8QTI - chains F and O of the 9 polymer chains in the assembly; structure by electron microscopy, 3.09 A resolution.

Chain F:
Molecule: RNA polymerase sigma factor SigA
From: Mycolicibacterium smegmatis MC2 155
UniProtKB: A0QW02 (A0QW02_MYCS2); numbering as in UniProt (aligned over 1-466)
Chain sequence (466 residues; each row starts with the number of its first residue):
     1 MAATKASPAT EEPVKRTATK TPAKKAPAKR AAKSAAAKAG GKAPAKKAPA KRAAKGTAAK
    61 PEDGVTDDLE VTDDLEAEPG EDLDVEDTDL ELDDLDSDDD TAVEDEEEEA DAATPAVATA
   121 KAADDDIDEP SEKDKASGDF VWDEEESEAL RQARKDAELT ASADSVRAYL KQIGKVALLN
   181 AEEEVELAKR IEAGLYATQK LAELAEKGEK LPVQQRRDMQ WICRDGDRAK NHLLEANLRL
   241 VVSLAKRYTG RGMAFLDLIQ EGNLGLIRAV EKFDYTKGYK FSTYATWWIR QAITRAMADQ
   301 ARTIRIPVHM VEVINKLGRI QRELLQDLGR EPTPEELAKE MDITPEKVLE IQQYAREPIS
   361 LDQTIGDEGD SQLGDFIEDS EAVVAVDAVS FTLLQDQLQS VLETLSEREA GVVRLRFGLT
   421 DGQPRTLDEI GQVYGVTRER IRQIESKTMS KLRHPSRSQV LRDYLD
Unresolved in the structure: 1-142

Chain O:
Molecule: DNA 50-mer non-template strand
Sequence (50 nucleotides; numbered 1 to 50; the number before each row is that of its first residue):
     1 GCTTGACAAA AGTGTTAAAT TGTGCTATAC TGGGAGCCGT CACGGATGCG

Chain F / chain O interface:
Contacting residue pairs - 59 pairs, chain F then chain O:
  Asp164(F) - DG33(O)  hydrogen bond to the base
  Val166(F) - DG33(O)  base contact
  Arg167(F) - DG33(O)  base contact
  Arg167(F) - DG34(O)  hydrogen bond to the base
  Leu170(F) - DG32(O)  base contact
  Leu170(F) - DG33(O)  base contact
  Gly174(F) - DG32(O)  base contact
  Leu178(F) - DT31(O)  base contact
  Glu184(F) - DT31(O)  base contact
  Ala236(F) - DT31(O)  base contact
  Asn237(F) - DT31(O)  base contact
  Arg239(F) - DT31(O)  base contact
  Arg239(F) - DG32(O)  salt bridge to the phosphate
  Leu240(F) - DT31(O)  hydrogen bond to the base
  Ser243(F) - DT31(O)  sugar contact
  Lys246(F) - DG33(O)  salt bridge to the phosphate
  Phe255(F) - DG33(O)  sugar contact
  Arg268(F) - DC25(O)  salt bridge to the phosphate
  Lys272(F) - DC25(O)  salt bridge to the phosphate
  Lys272(F) - DT26(O)  phosphate contact
  Lys272(F) - DA27(O)  base contact
  Asp274(F) - DA27(O)  hydrogen bond to the base
  Lys277(F) - DA27(O)  hydrogen bond to the base
  Tyr279(F) - DT28(O)  sugar contact
  Tyr279(F) - DA29(O)  phosphate contact
  Lys280(F) - DA29(O)  hydrogen bond to the phosphate
  Lys280(F) - DC30(O)  phosphate contact
  Lys280(F) - DT31(O)  base contact
  Ser282(F) - DA29(O)  sugar contact
  Ser282(F) - DC30(O)  hydrogen bond to the phosphate
  Ser282(F) - DT31(O)  base contact
  Thr283(F) - DT28(O)  sugar contact
  Thr283(F) - DA29(O)  phosphate contact
  Thr283(F) - DC30(O)  base contact
  Tyr284(F) - DT26(O)  hydrogen bond to the phosphate
  Tyr284(F) - DA27(O)  base contact
  Thr286(F) - DC30(O)  base contact
  Trp287(F) - DT26(O)  base contact
  Trp287(F) - DA27(O)  sugar contact
  Trp288(F) - DC25(O)  phosphate contact
  Trp288(F) - DT26(O)  phosphate contact
  Gln291(F) - DC25(O)  base contact
  Gln291(F) - DT26(O)  base contact
  Arg295(F) - DT23(O)  base contact
  Arg295(F) - DG24(O)  hydrogen bond to the base
  Arg295(F) - DC25(O)  base contact
  Arg305(F) - DG22(O)  salt bridge to the phosphate
  Pro307(F) - DT21(O)  phosphate contact
  Pro307(F) - DG22(O)  phosphate contact
  His309(F) - DT20(O)  sugar contact
  His309(F) - DT21(O)  salt bridge to the phosphate
  Thr437(F) - DT3(O)  hydrogen bond to the phosphate
  Arg438(F) - DG5(O)  base contact
  Arg438(F) - DA6(O)  base contact
  Glu439(F) - DT3(O)  base contact
  Glu439(F) - DT4(O)  base contact
  Arg440(F) - DG1(O)  salt bridge to the phosphate
  Arg440(F) - DC2(O)  salt bridge to the phosphate
  Arg440(F) - DT3(O)  base contact
Also at the interface, not in a pair above, chain F (40 interface residues in all): Ile173, Val242, Phe273, Val308, Gly435

In short:
Chain F and chain O form an interface of 40 and 21 residues respectively, with 10 hydrogen bonds and 8 salt
bridges. Among the polar pairs are Asp164(F)-DG33(O), Arg167(F)-DG34(O) and Leu240(F)-DT31(O).
Here chain F is RNA polymerase sigma factor SigA (Mycolicibacterium smegmatis MC2 155) and chain O is DNA
50-mer non-template strand. Entry 8QTI (Mycobacterium smegnatis RNAP open promoter complex with SigmaA and
RbpA) was determined by electron microscopy, deposited together with 8Q3I, 8QN8, 8QU6, 8R2M, 8R3M, 8R6P and
8R6R.
